8UA6 - chains D and E of the 5 polymer chains in the assembly; structure by electron microscopy, 3.90 A resolution.

== Chain D (and E) ==
Protein: Transcription regulator protein BACH1
Organism: Homo sapiens
Notes: fragment: BTB domain; chain E of this document is another copy of the same molecule, construct and numbering; everything in this record applies to it too
UniProtKB: O14867 (BACH1_HUMAN); residue numbers follow UniProt; this construct covers 7-128
Chain sequence (122 residues; numbered 7 to 128; the number before each row is that of its first residue):
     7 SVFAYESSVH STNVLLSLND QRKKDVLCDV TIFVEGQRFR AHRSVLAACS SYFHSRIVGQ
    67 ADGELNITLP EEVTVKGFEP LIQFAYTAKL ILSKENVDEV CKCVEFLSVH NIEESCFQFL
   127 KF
What the authors report for this chain:
  - mutagenesis - F9Y: unchanged binding to F-box only protein 22
  - post-translational modification sites: C107, C122 (proposed by the authors, not directly observed)

== Interface between chain D and chain E ==
Contacting residue pairs - 63 pairs, chain D then chain E:
  S7(D) - L98(E)
  S7(D) - S99(E)
  V8(D) - L98(E)
  F9(D) - L98(E)
  F9(D) - F125(E)  hydrophobic
  A10(D) - L96(E)
  Y11(D) - A94(E)
  Y11(D) - K95(E)
  Y11(D) - L96(E)  hydrogen bond (backbone-backbone)
  Y11(D) - E119(E)  hydrogen bond (side chain-backbone)
  Y11(D) - S121(E)
  E12(D) - A94(E)
  E12(D) - K95(E)
  S13(D) - F90(E)
  S13(D) - N117(E)  hydrogen bond (side chain-backbone)
  V15(D) - N117(E)  hydrogen bond (backbone-side chain)
  H16(D) - F90(E)  hydrogen bond (side chain-backbone)
  H16(D) - A91(E)  hydrogen bond (side chain-backbone)
  H16(D) - A94(E)
  H16(D) - N117(E)
  S17(D) - S17(E)
  S17(D) - L21(E)
  N19(D) - N117(E)  hydrogen bond
  L21(D) - V20(E)  hydrophobic
  S23(D) - A54(E)
  L24(D) - S50(E)
  Q27(D) - S50(E)
  Q27(D) - A53(E)
  L33(D) - R49(E)
  L33(D) - I63(E)  hydrophobic
  D35(D) - R49(E)  salt bridge
  D35(D) - D68(E)
  H48(D) - S50(E)
  R49(D) - L33(E)
  S50(D) - L24(E)
  S50(D) - Q27(E)  hydrogen bond (backbone-side chain)
  S50(D) - H48(E)
  A53(D) - Q27(E)
  A53(D) - L33(E)  hydrophobic
  A54(D) - S23(E)
  A54(D) - Q27(E)
  C55(D) - H16(E)  hydrogen bond
  I63(D) - L33(E)  hydrophobic
  V64(D) - L33(E)  hydrophobic
  D68(D) - D68(E)
  F90(D) - H16(E)
  A94(D) - Y11(E)
  A94(D) - E12(E)
  A94(D) - S13(E)  hydrogen bond (backbone-backbone)
  K95(D) - Y11(E)
  L96(D) - A10(E)
  L96(D) - Y11(E)  hydrogen bond (backbone-backbone)
  I97(D) - V8(E)  hydrophobic
  I97(D) - F9(E)
  L98(D) - V8(E)
  L98(D) - F9(E)  hydrogen bond (backbone-backbone)
  H116(D) - H16(E)
  N117(D) - H16(E)  hydrogen bond
  N117(D) - N19(E)  hydrogen bond
  E119(D) - Y11(E)
  L126(D) - F9(E)  hydrophobic
  F128(D) - S7(E)
  F128(D) - F9(E)  hydrophobic
Other interface residues (no listed pair), chain D (45 interface residues in all): T18, V20, V32, A91, S99, K100, I118, F123
Other interface residues (no listed pair), chain E (40 interface residues in all): V15, T18, D35, C55, V64, K100

== In short ==
45 residues of chain D and 40 residues of chain E are in contact, with 14 hydrogen bonds and 1 salt bridge.
Polar contacts include D35(D)-R49(E), Y11(D)-E119(E) and S13(D)-N117(E). The paper reports that F9Y of chain D
leaves binding to F-box only protein 22 unchanged; modification sites C107(D) and C122(D).
Both chains are Transcription regulator protein BACH1 (Homo sapiens). Entry 8UA6 (Cryo-EM Structure of
SCF-FBOX22-BACH1BTB) was determined by electron microscopy, deposited together with 8UA3, 8UAH, 8UBT and 8UBV.
